7V7L - chains A and B; structure by X-ray diffraction, 2.30 A resolution.

Chain A:
Protein: Aryl hydrocarbon receptor nuclear translocator
Source organism: Mus musculus
Reference sequence: P53762 (ARNT_MOUSE); numbering as in UniProt; present here: 82-229, 255-464
Sequence (359 residues; each row starts with the number of its first residue; note: 25 numbers in that range are skipped by the numbering (no residue carries them; nothing is unmodelled there)):
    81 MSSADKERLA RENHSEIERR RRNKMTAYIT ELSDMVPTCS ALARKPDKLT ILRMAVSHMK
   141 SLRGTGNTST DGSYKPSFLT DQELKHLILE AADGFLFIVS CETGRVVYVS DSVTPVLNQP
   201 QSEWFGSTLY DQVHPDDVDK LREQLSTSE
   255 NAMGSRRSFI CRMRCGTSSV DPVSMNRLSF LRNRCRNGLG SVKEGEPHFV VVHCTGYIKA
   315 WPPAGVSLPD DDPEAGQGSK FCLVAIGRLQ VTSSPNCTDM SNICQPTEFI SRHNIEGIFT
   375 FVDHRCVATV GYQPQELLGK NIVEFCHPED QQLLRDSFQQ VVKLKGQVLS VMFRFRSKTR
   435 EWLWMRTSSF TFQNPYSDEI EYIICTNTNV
Not modelled in the structure: 81-97, 119-125, 143-155, 274-299, 317-330, 350-351
Construct notes: initiating methionine (81)

Chain B:
Protein: Hypoxia-inducible factor 3-alpha
Source organism: Mus musculus
Reference sequence: Q0VBL6 (HIF3A_MOUSE); residues 4-358 here = UniProt positions 4-358
Sequence (364 residues; each row starts with the number of its first residue):
     3 MDQDRSNTEL RKEKSRDAAR SRRSQETEVL YQLAHTLPFA RGVSAHLDKA SIMRLTISYL
    63 RMHRLCAAGE WNQVEKGGEP LDACYLKALE GFVMVLTAEG DMAYLSENVS KHLGLSQLEL
   123 IGHSIFDFIH PCDQEELQDA LTPRPNLSKK KLEAPTERHF SLRMKSTLTS RGRTLNLKAA
   183 TWKVLHCSGH MRAYKPPAQT SPAGSPRSEP PLQCLVLICE AIPHPASLEP PLGRGAFLSR
   243 HSLDMKFTYC DERIAEVAGY SPDDLIGCSA YEYIHALDSD AVSRSIHTLL SKGQAVTGQY
   303 RFLARTGGYL WTQTQATVVS GGRGPQSESI ICVHFLISRV EETGVVLSLE QTEQHTLEHH
   363 HHHH
Not modelled in the structure: 3-18, 74-79, 145-153, 196-213, 228-229, 323-328, 359-366
Construct notes: initiating methionine (3); expression tag (359-366)

How chain A and chain B interact:
Pairs across the interface - 149 pairs, chain A then chain B:
  M105(A) - K51(B)
  M105(A) - A52(B)
  M105(A) - M55(B)  hydrophobic
  Y108(A) - A52(B)
  Y108(A) - M55(B)
  Y108(A) - R56(B)
  Y108(A) - I59(B)
  I109(A) - M55(B)  hydrophobic
  E111(A) - I59(B)
  E111(A) - R63(B)  salt bridge
  L112(A) - M55(B)  hydrophobic
  L112(A) - I59(B)
  L112(A) - L62(B)  hydrophobic
  M115(A) - L62(B)
  M115(A) - R63(B)
  D127(A) - R24(B)  salt bridge
  L129(A) - R24(B)
  L129(A) - Q27(B)
  L129(A) - E28(B)
  L132(A) - E28(B)
  L132(A) - V31(B)
  L132(A) - L32(B)  hydrophobic
  R133(A) - V31(B)
  A135(A) - L35(B)
  V136(A) - V31(B)
  V136(A) - L35(B)
  H138(A) - L62(B)
  M139(A) - L35(B)  hydrophobic
  M139(A) - T38(B)
  M139(A) - Y61(B)  hydrophobic
  M139(A) - L62(B)  hydrophobic
  K140(A) - Q34(B)
  K140(A) - T38(B)
  L142(A) - H65(B)
  P156(A) - P40(B)
  S157(A) - P40(B)
  F158(A) - P40(B)
  F158(A) - F41(B)  hydrophobic
  F158(A) - S60(B)
  F158(A) - Y61(B)
  F158(A) - Y106(B)  hydrophobic
  L159(A) - M64(B)  hydrophobic
  L159(A) - Y106(B)
  D161(A) - D84(B)
  D161(A) - A85(B)
  Q162(A) - W73(B)
  Q162(A) - D84(B)
  E163(A) - C68(B)
  E163(A) - W73(B)
  L164(A) - L88(B)  hydrophobic
  L164(A) - V95(B)  hydrophobic
  L164(A) - Y106(B)
  K165(A) - D84(B)  salt bridge
  K165(A) - Y87(B)
  H166(A) - W73(B)
  L167(A) - Y106(B)  hydrophobic
  L167(A) - V218(B)
  I168(A) - Y87(B)  hydrophobic
  I168(A) - L88(B)
  I168(A) - L91(B)  hydrophobic
  L169(A) - Y87(B)  hydrophobic
  E170(A) - H192(B)
  E170(A) - R194(B)  hydrogen bond (backbone-side chain)
  A171(A) - G191(B)
  A171(A) - H192(B)
  A171(A) - V218(B)
  A171(A) - I220(B)  hydrophobic
  A172(A) - I220(B)  hydrophobic
  D173(A) - H192(B)  salt bridge
  L176(A) - Y87(B)
  I178(A) - L83(B)  hydrophobic
  Y188(A) - L83(B)  hydrophobic
  S190(A) - Y87(B)
  D216(A) - R341(B)  salt bridge
  D219(A) - R236(B)  salt bridge
  K220(A) - L338(B)
  E223(A) - R236(B)  salt bridge
  R260(A) - K89(B)  hydrogen bond (side chain-backbone)
  R260(A) - A90(B)  hydrogen bond (side chain-backbone)
  R260(A) - L91(B)  hydrogen bond (side chain-backbone)
  S262(A) - E92(B)
  I264(A) - Q315(B)
  R266(A) - I339(B)  hydrogen bond (side chain-backbone)
  R266(A) - S340(B)
  V305(A) - Q301(B)
  V305(A) - I339(B)  hydrophobic
  H307(A) - Q315(B)  hydrogen bond
  T309(A) - A90(B)  hydrogen bond (side chain-backbone)
  T309(A) - E92(B)
  G310(A) - A90(B)
  Y311(A) - C86(B)  hydrogen bond
  Y311(A) - K89(B)
  Y311(A) - A90(B)
  V338(A) - C86(B)  hydrophobic
  I340(A) - Y87(B)
  I340(A) - A90(B)  hydrophobic
  R342(A) - S190(B)
  R342(A) - E222(B)  salt bridge
  Q344(A) - E159(B)
  Q344(A) - H161(B)
  V345(A) - H161(B)  hydrogen bond (backbone-side chain)
  V345(A) - H188(B)  hydrogen bond (backbone-side chain)
  V345(A) - S190(B)  hydrogen bond (backbone-side chain)
  T346(A) - H161(B)
  T346(A) - T299(B)
  T346(A) - G300(B)
  T346(A) - Q315(B)
  S347(A) - L154(B)
  S347(A) - E155(B)  hydrogen bond
  S348(A) - L154(B)
  P349(A) - L154(B)
  P349(A) - Q301(B)
  P349(A) - W313(B)  hydrophobic
  I364(A) - A278(B)  hydrophobic
  I364(A) - L279(B)  hydrophobic
  R366(A) - Y273(B)
  R366(A) - E274(B)  hydrogen bond (side chain-backbone)
  R366(A) - I276(B)  hydrogen bond (side chain-backbone)
  R366(A) - H277(B)
  R366(A) - A278(B)
  T374(A) - S350(B)
  T374(A) - L351(B)  hydrogen bond (backbone-backbone)
  F375(A) - H277(B)
  F375(A) - A278(B)  hydrophobic
  F375(A) - L349(B)
  V376(A) - L349(B)  hydrogen bond (backbone-backbone)
  H378(A) - V347(B)
  P388(A) - V348(B)
  L392(A) - V348(B)  hydrophobic
  L392(A) - L349(B)
  L392(A) - S350(B)
  G393(A) - L351(B)
  F446(A) - Y273(B)  hydrophobic
  F446(A) - S281(B)
  F446(A) - S285(B)
  N448(A) - D246(B)  hydrogen bond (side chain-backbone)
  N448(A) - Y273(B)
  P449(A) - Y273(B)
  P449(A) - I288(B)  hydrophobic
  P449(A) - H289(B)
  P449(A) - L292(B)
  Y450(A) - L245(B)
  Y450(A) - D246(B)
  Y450(A) - L292(B)
  E455(A) - S271(B)  hydrogen bond
  E455(A) - Y273(B)
  Y456(A) - Y273(B)  hydrogen bond (side chain-backbone)
  Y456(A) - E274(B)
  I458(A) - S281(B)
Other interface residues (no listed pair), chain A (86 interface residues in all): V116, T130, D217, R261, W315, A339, T352, F373, D377, R379, Q389
Other interface residues (no listed pair), chain B (91 interface residues in all): L39, A42, L57, T58, R66, G80, E109, Q119, I123, L219, D280, L305, F337, E352, T354

Summary:
Chain A and chain B form an interface of 86 and 91 residues respectively; the contacts include 19 hydrogen
bonds and 8 salt bridges. Among the polar pairs are E111(A)-R63(B), D127(A)-R24(B) and K165(A)-D84(B).
Chain A is Aryl hydrocarbon receptor nuclear translocator and chain B is Hypoxia-inducible factor 3-alpha,
both from Mus musculus; the structure, Crystal Structure of the Heterodimeric HIF-3a:ARNT Complex, was
determined by X-ray diffraction (same publication as 7V7W).
